PDB entry 1LRW | X-ray diffraction, 2.50 A resolution | chains A and C of the 4 polymer chains in the assembly

Chain A (and C):
Protein: methanol dehydrogenase subunit 1
Source organism: Paracoccus denitrificans
Notes: EC 1.1.99.8; chain C of this document is another copy of the same molecule, construct and numbering; everything in this record applies to it too
Reference sequence: P12293 (DHM1_PARDE); aligned to UniProt positions 33-632 over residues 1-600 (the alignment contains insertions or deletions, so no single offset holds)
Sequence (600 residues; each row starts with the number of its first residue):
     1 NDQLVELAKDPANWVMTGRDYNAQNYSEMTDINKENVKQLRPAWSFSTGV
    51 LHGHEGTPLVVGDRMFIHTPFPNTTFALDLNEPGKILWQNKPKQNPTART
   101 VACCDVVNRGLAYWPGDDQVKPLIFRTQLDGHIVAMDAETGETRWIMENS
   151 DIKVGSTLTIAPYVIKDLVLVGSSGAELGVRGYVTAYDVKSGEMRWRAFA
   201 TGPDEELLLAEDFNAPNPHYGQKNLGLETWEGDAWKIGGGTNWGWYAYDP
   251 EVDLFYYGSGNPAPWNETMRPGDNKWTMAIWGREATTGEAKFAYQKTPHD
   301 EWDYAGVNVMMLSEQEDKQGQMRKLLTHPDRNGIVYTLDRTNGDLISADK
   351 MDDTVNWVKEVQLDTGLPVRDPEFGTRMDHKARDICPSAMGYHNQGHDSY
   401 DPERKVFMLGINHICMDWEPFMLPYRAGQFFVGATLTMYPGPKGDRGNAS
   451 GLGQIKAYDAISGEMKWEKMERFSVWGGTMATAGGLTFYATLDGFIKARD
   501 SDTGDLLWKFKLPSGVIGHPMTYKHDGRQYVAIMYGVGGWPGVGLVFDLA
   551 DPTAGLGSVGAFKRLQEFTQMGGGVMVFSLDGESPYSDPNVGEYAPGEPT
Cystine bridges: C103-C104, C386-C415
Metal / ion sites: Ca2+: E177, N261, D303 (together with pyrroloquinoline quinone)
Ligand contacts: pyrroloquinoline quinone (PQQ): E55, C103, C104, V107, R109, T159, S173, S174, G175, A176, E177, T241, W243, N261, D303, R331, N394, Q395, W476, G539, W540, P541
Curated features (UniProtKB/Swiss-Prot):
  - active site: D303 (Proton acceptor)
  - binding site (Ca(2+)): E177, N261

Interface between chain A and chain C:
Residue-residue contacts (97; chain A residue first):
  R41(A) with R41(C); D581(C), hydrogen bond (side chain-backbone); G582(C); E583(C), salt bridge
  P42(A) with F510(C)
  A43(A) with F510(C)
  W44(A) with F510(C), hydrophobic; K511(C)
  S45(A) with K511(C), hydrogen bond (side chain-backbone); L512(C); P513(C)
  F46(A) with P513(C)
  S47(A) with P513(C), hydrogen bond (backbone-backbone); Q570(C); M571(C), hydrogen bond (side chain-backbone); G572(C)
  G49(A) with L51(C); Q570(C); M571(C), hydrogen bond (backbone-backbone)
  L51(A) with G49(C); L51(C), hydrophobic
  F76(A) with Q570(C)
  G84(A) with K511(C); F568(C)
  K85(A) with E567(C)
  I86(A) with E567(C), hydrogen bond (backbone-backbone)
  Q89(A) with Q566(C); Q570(C)
  K91(A) with D548(C), salt bridge
  D445(A) with Y594(C)
  S450(A) with Y594(C)
  G451(A) with Y594(C), hydrogen bond (backbone-side chain)
  M470(A) with Y594(C), hydrophobic
  R472(A) with G592(C), hydrogen bond (side chain-backbone); E593(C); Y594(C)
  F495(A) with Y586(C)
  K497(A) with E593(C), salt bridge
  R499(A) with E593(C), salt bridge
  L506(A) with P589(C); E593(C)
  L507(A) with P589(C)
  W508(A) with P589(C)
  K509(A) with Y586(C); P589(C), hydrogen bond (side chain-backbone); V591(C), hydrogen bond (side chain-backbone); E593(C), salt bridge
  F510(A) with P42(C); A43(C); W44(C)
  K511(A) with W44(C); S45(C), hydrogen bond (backbone-side chain); G84(C)
  L512(A) with S45(C)
  P513(A) with S45(C); F46(C); S47(C), hydrogen bond (backbone-backbone); Y535(C)
  Y535(A) with P513(C)
  D548(A) with K91(C), salt bridge
  Q566(A) with I86(C); Q89(C)
  E567(A) with K85(C); I86(C), hydrogen bond (backbone-backbone)
  F568(A) with G84(C)
  Q570(A) with S47(C); G49(C); F76(C); Q89(C)
  M571(A) with S47(C), hydrogen bond (backbone-side chain); G49(C), hydrogen bond (backbone-backbone)
  G572(A) with S47(C)
  D581(A) with R41(C), hydrogen bond (backbone-side chain)
  Y586(A) with F495(C); K509(C)
  P589(A) with L506(C), hydrophobic; L507(C); W508(C); K509(C), hydrogen bond (backbone-side chain)
  V591(A) with K509(C), hydrogen bond (backbone-side chain)
  G592(A) with R472(C), hydrogen bond (backbone-side chain)
  E593(A) with K497(C), salt bridge; R499(C), salt bridge; L506(C); K509(C), salt bridge
  Y594(A) with D445(C); S450(C); G451(C); R472(C)
  P596(A) with D445(C)
  G597(A) with D445(C); N448(C)
  E598(A) with N448(C)
  P599(A) with N448(C); R564(C)
  T600(A) with R472(C), hydrogen bond; F568(C)
Other interface residues (no listed pair), chain A (60 interface residues in all): T48, V50, P83, E471, S514, T569, M576, G582, E583
Other interface residues (no listed pair), chain C (57 interface residues in all): T48, V50, M470, E471, S514, T569, M576, N590

Summary:
The interface between chain A and chain C involves 60 residues on one side and 57 on the other; the contacts
include 20 hydrogen bonds and 9 salt bridges. Polar pairs include R41(A)-E583(C), K91(A)-D548(C) and
K497(A)-E593(C). Ligands of chain A: pyrroloquinoline quinone.
Chain A and chain C are both methanol dehydrogenase subunit 1 (Paracoccus denitrificans); the structure,
Crystal structure of methanol dehydrogenase from P. denitrificans, was determined by X-ray diffraction.
